PDB entry 9D3L | electron microscopy, 2.80 A resolution | chains C and J of the 12 polymer chains in the assembly

[Chain C]
Molecule: Histone H2A type 2-A
Organism: Homo sapiens
UniProtKB: Q6FI13 (H2A2A_HUMAN); residues 14-117 here correspond to UniProt positions 15-118 (UniProt number = residue number + 1)
Chain sequence (104 residues; row label = number of the first residue in the row):
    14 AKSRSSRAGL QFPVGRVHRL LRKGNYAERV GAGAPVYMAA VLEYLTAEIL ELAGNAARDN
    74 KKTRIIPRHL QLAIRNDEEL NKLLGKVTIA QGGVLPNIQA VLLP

[Chain J]
Molecule: 601 DNA
Sequence (124 nucleotides; numbered -72 to 51; the number before each row is that of its first residue; numbers below 1 keep their minus sign (DC-72 is residue -72)):
   -72 CAGGATGTAT ATATCTGACA CGTGCCTGGA GACTAGGGAG TAATCCCCTT GGCGGTTAAA
   -12 ACGCGGGGGA CAGCGCGTAC GTGCGTTTAA GCGGTGCTAG AGCTGTCTAC GACCAATTGA
    48 GCGG

[Interface between chain C and chain J]
Pairs across the interface (12):
  Ala14(C) - DG-42(J)  hydrogen bond to the phosphate
  Lys15(C) - DA-43(J)  phosphate contact
  Lys15(C) - DG-42(J)  phosphate contact
  Arg17(C) - DA-43(J)  salt bridge to the phosphate
  Arg20(C) - DG-42(J)  salt bridge to the phosphate
  Gly28(C) - DG-44(J)  sugar contact
  Gly28(C) - DA-43(J)  phosphate contact
  Arg29(C) - DG-44(J)  phosphate contact
  Arg32(C) - DG-44(J)  salt bridge to the phosphate
  Arg42(C) - DG-35(J)  sugar contact
  Arg77(C) - DC-54(J)  sugar contact
  Arg77(C) - DA-53(J)  salt bridge to the phosphate
Interface residues without a listed pair, chain C (10 interface residues in all): Ser16
Interface residues without a listed pair, chain J (8 interface residues in all): DG-45, DA-34

[Overview]
The interface between chain C and chain J involves 10 residues on one side and 8 on the other, with 1 hydrogen
bond and 4 salt bridges. Polar contacts include Ala14(C)-DG-42(J), Arg17(C)-DA-43(J) and Arg20(C)-DG-42(J).
Chain C is Histone H2A type 2-A (Homo sapiens) and chain J is 601 DNA; the structure, Two Dsup molecules in
complex with the nucleosome open from the left side, was determined by electron microscopy together with 9D3K,
9D3N, 9D3O, 9D3Q, 9D3R, 9D3S and 9D3T from the same study.
